Entry 5MU2 (X-ray diffraction, 2.70 A resolution); this record covers chains A and B of the 3 polymer chains in the assembly.

Chain A:
Molecule: ACC1 Fab fragment heavy chain
From: Mus musculus
Notes: antibody fragment or engineered binder
Amino-acid sequence (218 residues; each row starts with the number of its first residue):
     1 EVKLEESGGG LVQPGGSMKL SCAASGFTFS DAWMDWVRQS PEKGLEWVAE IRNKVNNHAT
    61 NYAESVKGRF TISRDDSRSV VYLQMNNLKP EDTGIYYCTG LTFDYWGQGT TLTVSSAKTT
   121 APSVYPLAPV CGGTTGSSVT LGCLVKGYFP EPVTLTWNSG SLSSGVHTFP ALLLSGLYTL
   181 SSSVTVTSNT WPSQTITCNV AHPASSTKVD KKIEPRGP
Not modelled in the structure: 133-134
Disulfides: C22-C98, C143-C198

Chain B:
Molecule: ACC1 Fab fragment light chain
From: Mus musculus
Notes: antibody fragment or engineered binder
Amino-acid sequence (218 residues; each row starts with the number of its first residue):
     1 DIVLTQSPAS LAVSLGQRAT ISCRASESVD NYGISSMNWF QQKAGQPPKF LIYAASKQGS
    61 GVPARFSGSG SGTDFSLIIH PVEEDDTAVY FCQQSKGVPY TFGGGTKLEI KRADAAPTVS
   121 IFPPSSEQLT SGGASVVCFL NNFYPKDINV KWKIDGSERQ NGVLNSWTDQ DSKDSTYSMS
   181 STLTLTKDEY ERHNSYTCEA THKTSTSPIV KSFNRNEC
Disulfides: C23-C92, C138-C198

How chain A and chain B interact:
Inter-chain disulfides: C131(A)-C218(B)
Residue-residue contacts (63):
  D35(A) - Y100(B)
  Q39(A) - Q42(B)  hydrogen bond
  L45(A) - P48(B)  hydrophobic
  L45(A) - F91(B)  hydrophobic
  L45(A) - F102(B)
  W47(A) - V98(B)  hydrophobic
  W47(A) - P99(B)  hydrophobic
  W47(A) - Y100(B)
  E50(A) - Y100(B)  hydrogen bond
  N61(A) - V98(B)
  Y97(A) - Q42(B)
  Y97(A) - P47(B)  hydrophobic
  F103(A) - F40(B)
  F103(A) - F50(B)
  F103(A) - Q93(B)
  F103(A) - Y100(B)  hydrophobic
  D104(A) - F50(B)
  W106(A) - F40(B)
  W106(A) - P48(B)
  W106(A) - F102(B)  hydrophobic
  G107(A) - P47(B)
  Q108(A) - P47(B)
  Y125(A) - S125(B)
  Y125(A) - E127(B)
  Y125(A) - Q128(B)
  Y125(A) - S131(B)  hydrogen bond
  P126(A) - S125(B)
  P126(A) - E127(B)
  L127(A) - F122(B)
  A128(A) - F122(B)
  V130(A) - I121(B)
  V130(A) - P123(B)
  C131(A) - E217(B)
  C131(A) - C218(B)  disulfide
  G132(A) - C218(B)
  T140(A) - S120(B)
  T140(A) - F122(B)
  G142(A) - F139(B)
  L144(A) - S135(B)
  K146(A) - Q128(B)
  K146(A) - T184(B)
  H167(A) - N141(B)
  H167(A) - N142(B)
  H167(A) - S178(B)  hydrogen bond
  T168(A) - T168(B)
  F169(A) - F139(B)  hydrophobic
  F169(A) - S166(B)
  F169(A) - T168(B)
  F169(A) - S178(B)
  F169(A) - M179(B)
  F169(A) - S180(B)
  P170(A) - S166(B)  hydrogen bond (backbone-side chain)
  P170(A) - W167(B)
  L172(A) - N165(B)
  L174(A) - L164(B)  hydrophobic
  S181(A) - F139(B)
  S182(A) - F139(B)
  S183(A) - F139(B)
  S183(A) - N141(B)
  K211(A) - E127(B)  salt bridge
  R216(A) - P123(B)  hydrogen bond (side chain-backbone)
  R216(A) - P124(B)  hydrogen bond (side chain-backbone)
  P218(A) - C218(B)
Also at the interface, not in a pair above, chain A (41 interface residues in all): W33, V37, R52, V124, P129, L141
Also at the interface, not in a pair above, chain B (38 interface residues in all): Q46, V137, F213

Summary:
The interface between chain A and chain B involves 41 residues on one side and 38 on the other, with 1
disulfide bond, 7 hydrogen bonds and 1 salt bridge. Among the polar pairs are K211(A)-E127(B), Q39(A)-Q42(B)
and E50(A)-Y100(B).
Chain A is ACC1 Fab fragment heavy chain and chain B is ACC1 Fab fragment light chain, both from Mus musculus;
the structure, ACC1 Fab fragment in complex with CII583-591 (CG10), was determined by X-ray diffraction (same
publication as 5MU0, 5MUB, 5MV3 and 5MV4).
